3J3S - chains 3 and D of the 12 polymer chains in the assembly; structure by electron microscopy, 11.00 A resolution (very low resolution: no residue pairs are listed; an interface is given only as per-side residue counts).

# Chain 3
Name: Adapter protein MecA 1
Organism: Bacillus subtilis
UniProt: P37958 (MECA1_BACSU); numbering as in UniProt (aligned over 1-218)
Chain sequence (218 residues; row label = number of the first residue in the row):
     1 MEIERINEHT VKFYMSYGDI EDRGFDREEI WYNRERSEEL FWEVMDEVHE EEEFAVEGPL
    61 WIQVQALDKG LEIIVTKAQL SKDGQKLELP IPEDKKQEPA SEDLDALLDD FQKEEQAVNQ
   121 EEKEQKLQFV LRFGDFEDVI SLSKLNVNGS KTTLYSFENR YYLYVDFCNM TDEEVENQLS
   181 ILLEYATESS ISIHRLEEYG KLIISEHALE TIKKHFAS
Unresolved in the structure: 1-124

# Chain D
Name: Negative regulator of genetic competence ClpC/MecB
Organism: Bacillus subtilis
UniProt: P37571 (CLPC_BACSU); residue numbers follow UniProt; this construct covers 1-810
Chain sequence (810 residues; each row starts with the number of its first residue):
     1 MMFGRFTERA QKVLALAQEE ALRLGHNNIG TEHILLGLVR EGEGIAAKAL QALGLGSEKI
    61 QKEVESLIGR GQEMSQTIHY TPRAKKVIEL SMDEARKLGH SYVGTEHILL GLIREGEGVA
   121 ARVLNNLGVS LNKARQQVLQ LLGSNETGSS AAGTNSNANT PTLDSLARDL TAIAKEDSLD
   181 PVIGRSKEIQ RVIEVLSRRT KNNPVLIGEP GVGKTAIAEG LAQQIINNEV PEILRDKRVM
   241 TLDMGTVVAG TKYRGEFEDR LKKVMDEIRQ AGNIILFIDE LHTLIGAGGA EGAIDASNIL
   301 KPSLARGELQ CIGATTLDEY RKYIEKDAAL ERRFQPIQVD QPSVDESIQI LQGLRDRYEA
   361 HHRVSITDDA IEAAVKLSDR YISDRFLPDK AIDLIDEAGS KVRLRSFTTP PNLKELEQKL
   421 DEVRKEKDAA VQSQEFEKAA SLRDTEQRLR EQVEDTKKSW KEKQGQENSE VTVDDIAMVV
   481 SSWTGVPVSK IAQTETDKLL NMENILHSRV IGQDEAVVAV AKAVRRARAG LKDPKRPIGS
   541 FIFLGPTGVG KTELARALAE SIFGDEESMI RIDMSEYMEK HSTSRLVGSP PGYVGYDEGG
   601 QLTEKVRRKP YSVVLLDAIE KAHPDVFNIL LQVLEDGRLT DSKGRTVDFR NTILIMTSNV
   661 GASELKRNKY VGFNVQDETQ NHKDMKDKVM GELKRAFRPE FINRIDEIIV FHSLEKKHLT
   721 EIVSLMSDQL TKRLKEQDLS IELTDAAKAK VAEEGVDLEY GARPLRRAIQ KHVEDRLSEE
   781 LLRGNIHKGQ HIVLDVEDGE FVVKTTAKTN
Unresolved in the structure: 1-2, 485-491, 808-810
Differences from the reference sequence: engineered mutation Ala618 (Glu in P37571)
UniProt features mapped onto this chain:
  - binding site (ATP): Gly208 to Thr215, Gly545 to Thr552

# Interface between chain 3 and chain D
At this resolution (11 A) residue pairs are not listed: 13 residues of chain 3 and 25 of chain D lie at the interface.

# In short
The interface between chain 3 and chain D involves 13 residues on one side and 25 on the other. UniProt lists
16 ATP-binding residues on chain D.
Chain 3 is Adapter protein MecA 1 and chain D is Negative regulator of genetic competence ClpC/MecB, both from
Bacillus subtilis; the structure, Structural dynamics of the MecA-ClpC complex revealed by cryo-EM, was
determined by electron microscopy, deposited together with 3J3R, 3J3T and 3J3U.
